PDB entry 4X65 | X-ray diffraction, 3.35 A resolution | chains A and Q of the 23 polymer chains in the assembly

Chain A:
Molecule: 16S rRNA
Organism: Thermus thermophilus HB8
Sequence (1522 nucleotides; each row starts with the number of its first residue; note: 42 numbers in that range are skipped by the numbering (no residue carries them; nothing is unmodelled there); a row labelled like 190A-190L holds insertion residues (190A, then the next letters in order); numbering starts at 0):
     0 UUUGUUGGAGAGUUUGAUCCUGGCUCAGGGUGAACGCUGGCGGCGUGCCU
    50 AAGACAUGCAAGUCGUGCGGG
    73 CCGCGGGGUUUU
    88 ACUCCG
    95 UGGUC
   101 AGCGGCGGACGGGUGAGUAACGCGUGGGU
  129A G
   130 ACCUACCCGGAAGAGGGGGACAACCCGGGGAAACUCGGGCUAAUCCCCCA
   180 UGUGGACCCGC
190A-190L CCCUUGGGGUGU
   191 GUCCAAAGGGCUUU
   216 GCCCGCUUCCGGAUGGGCCCGCGUCCCAUCAGCUAGUUGGUGGGGUAAUG
   266 GCCCACCAAGGCGACGACGGGUAGCCGGUCUGAGAGGAUGGCCGGCCACA
   316 GGGGCACUGAGACACGGGCCCCACUCCUACGGGAGGCAGCAGUUAGGAAU
   366 CUUCCGCAAUGGGCGCAAGCCUGACGGAGCGACGCCGCUUGGAGGAAGAA
   416 GCCCUUCGGGGUGUAAACUCCUGAA
   442 CCCGGGACGAAACCCCCGACGA
   474 GGGGACUGACGGUACCGGG
   494 GUAAUAGCGCCGGCCAACUCCGUGCCAGCAGCCGCGGUAAUACGGAGGGC
   544 GCGAGCGUUACCCGGAUUCACUGGGCGUAAAGGGCGUGUAGGCGGCCUGG
   594 GGCGUCCCAUGUGAAAGACCACGGCUCAACCGUGGGGGAGCGUGGGAUAC
   644 GCUCAGGCUAGACGGUGGGAGAGGGUGGUGGAAUUCCCGGAGUAGCGGUG
   694 AAAUGCGCAGAUACCGGGAGGAACGCCGAUGGCGAAGGCAGCCACCUGGU
   744 CCACCCGUGACGCUGAGGCGCGAAAGCGUGGGGAGCAAACCGGAUUAGAU
   794 ACCCGGGUAGUCCACGCCCUAAACGAUGCGCGCUAGGUCUCUGGGUCU
   848 CCUGGGGGCCGAAGCUAACGCGUUAAGCGCGCCGCCUGGGGAGUACGGCC
   898 GCAAGGCUGAAACUCAAAGGAAUUGACGGGGGCCCGCACAAGCGGUGGAG
   948 CAUGUGGUUUAAUUCGAAGXAACGCGAAGAACCUUACCAGGCCUUGACAU
   998 GCUAGG
 1003A G
  1004 AACCCGGGUGAAAGCCUGGGGUGCCCC
1030A-1030D GCGA
  1031 GGGGAGCCCUAGCACAGGUGCUGCAUGGCCGUCGUCAGCUCGUGCCGUGA
  1081 GGUGUUGGGUUAAGUCCCGCAACGAGCGCAACCCCCGCCGUUAGUUGCCA
  1131 GCGGUUCGGCCGGGCACUCUAACGGGACUGCCCGCGAAA
  1171 GCGGGAGGAAGGAGGGGACGACGUCUGGUCAGCAUGGCCCUUACGGCCUG
  1221 GGCGACACACGUGCUACAAUGCCCACUACAAAGCGAUGCCACCCGGCAAC
  1271 GGGGAGCUAAUCGCAAAAAGGUGGGCCCAGUUCGGAUUGGGGUCUGCAAC
  1321 CCGACCCCAUGAAGCCGGAAUCGCUAGUAAUCGCGGAUCAG
 1361A C
  1362 CAUGCCGCGGUGAAUACGUUCCCGGGCCUUGUACACACXGCCXGUXACGC
  1412 CAUGGGAGCGGGCUCUACCCGAAGUCGCCGGG
  1446 AGCCUACGGG
  1459 CAGGCGCCGAGGGUAGGGCCCGUGACUGGGGCGAAGUCGUAACAAGGUAG
  1509 CUGUACCGGAAGGUGCGGCUGGAUCCACUCCUUUCU
Not modelled in the structure: 0-4, 1534-1538
Differences from the reference sequence: conflict C1534 (A132811 in 55771382), A1535 (C132812 in 55771382)
Modified residues: PSU (pseudouridine-5'-monophosphate) at position 516, 7MG (7N-methyl-8-hydroguanosine-5'-monophosphate) at position 527, M2G (N2-dimethylguanosine-5'-monophosphate) at position 966, 5MC (5-methylcytidine-5'-monophosphate) at position 967, 2MG (2N-methylguanosine-5'-monophosphate) at position 1207, 5MC (5-methylcytidine-5'-monophosphate) at position 1400, 4OC (4n,o2'-methylcytidine-5'-monophosphate) at position 1402, 5MC (5-methylcytidine-5'-monophosphate) at position 1404, 5MC (5-methylcytidine-5'-monophosphate) at position 1407, UR3 (3-methyluridine-5'-monophoshate) at position 1498, MA6 (6N-dimethyladenosine-5'-monophoshate) at position 1518, MA6 (6N-dimethyladenosine-5'-monophoshate) at position 1519, PSU (pseudouridine-5'-monophosphate) at position 1540, PSU (pseudouridine-5'-monophosphate) at position 1541
Metal / ion sites: Mg2+ site 1: G6 (shared with 1 residue of chain D); Mg2+ site 2 near U12 (its only coordinating residue here); K+ site 1 near U14 (its only coordinating residue here); Mg2+ site 3 near G21 (its only coordinating residue here); Mg2+ site 4: G46, G394; Mg2+ site 5 near C48 (its only coordinating residue here); Mg2+ site 6 near A53 (its only coordinating residue here); Mg2+ site 7: G61, U62; Mg2+ site 8: G70, U98; Mg2+ site 9: U83, C1543; Mg2+ site 10 near G107 (its only coordinating residue here); Mg2+ site 11 near A109 (its only coordinating residue here); 101 more Mg2+ sites not listed; 20 more K+ sites not listed
Small-molecule neighbours:
  - paromomycin (PAR), molecule 1: G31, C47, C48, A50, A51, G52, A53, G113, U114, G115, A353, C355, A356, U358, U359, A360, G361, U365, C366
  - paromomycin (PAR), molecule 2: G567, G568, C569, G570, G575, G821, C822, C862, U863, G874, C875, C879
  - paromomycin (PAR), molecule 3: G610, A611, C613, A614, A622, C623, C624, G625, U626
  - paromomycin (PAR), molecule 4: G661, G662, A663, G664, A665, G666, G667, U740, G741, G742, U743
  - paromomycin (PAR), molecule 5: U669, G670, G671, U672, G673, G714, A715, A716, C717, C805, C806
  - paromomycin (PAR), molecule 6: 5MC_1404, G1405, U1406, 5MC_1407, A1408, C1409, G1489, C1490, G1491, A1492, A1493, G1494, U1495, C1496

Chain Q:
Molecule: 30S ribosomal protein S17
Organism: Thermus thermophilus (strain HB8 / ATCC 27634 / DSM 579)
UniProtKB: Q5SHP7 (RS17_THET8); numbering as in UniProt (aligned over 2-100)
Chain sequence (99 residues; each row starts with the number of its first residue):
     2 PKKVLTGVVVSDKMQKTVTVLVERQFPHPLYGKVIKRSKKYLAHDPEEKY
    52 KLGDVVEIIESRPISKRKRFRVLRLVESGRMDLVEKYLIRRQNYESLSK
Metal / ion sites: Mg2+ site 1: Asp13, Met15, Glu49; Mg2+ site 2: Ser39 (shared with C280(A) of chain A); Mg2+ site 3 near Ile65 (its only coordinating residue here)

Chain A / chain Q interface:
Residue-residue contacts (87):
  G127(A) with Pro2(Q), hydrogen bond to the sugar; Glu61(Q), hydrogen bond to the base
  G128(A) with Pro2(Q), sugar contact; Lys3(Q), sugar contact; Glu61(Q), sugar contact
  A130(A) with Arg63(Q), salt bridge to the phosphate; Pro64(Q), base contact
  U190E(A) with Lys3(Q), base contact; Ser62(Q), base contact; Arg63(Q), hydrogen bond to the base; Arg72(Q), base contact
  G190F(A) with Arg63(Q), hydrogen bond to the base
  C234(A) with Pro64(Q), sugar contact; Arg70(Q), hydrogen bond to the phosphate
  C235(A) with Arg70(Q), salt bridge to the phosphate; Phe71(Q), sugar contact
  G236(A) with Lys4(Q), sugar contact; Lys40(Q), salt bridge to the phosphate; Tyr42(Q), phosphate contact
  C237(A) with Arg25(Q), hydrogen bond to the phosphate; Lys40(Q), salt bridge to the phosphate; Tyr42(Q), phosphate contact
  G238(A) with Arg25(Q), salt bridge to the phosphate
  A246(A) with Leu98(Q), sugar contact; Ser99(Q), sugar contact
  G247(A) with Ser99(Q), phosphate contact; Lys100(Q), phosphate contact
  U253(A) with Met15(Q), sugar contact; Lys67(Q), salt bridge to the phosphate
  G254(A) with Met15(Q), sugar contact; Gln16(Q), hydrogen bond to the sugar; Thr18(Q), hydrogen bond to the phosphate; Ser66(Q), hydrogen bond to the phosphate; Lys67(Q), phosphate contact; Arg68(Q), phosphate contact; Lys69(Q), hydrogen bond to the phosphate
  G255(A) with Gln16(Q), sugar contact; Lys17(Q), hydrogen bond to the phosphate; Ile65(Q), phosphate contact; Ser66(Q), phosphate contact; Lys69(Q), salt bridge to the phosphate
  U256(A) with Lys17(Q), salt bridge to the phosphate
  U264(A) with Arg63(Q), sugar contact; Pro64(Q), hydrogen bond to the sugar
  G265(A) with Pro64(Q), sugar contact; Ile65(Q), sugar contact; Ser66(Q), sugar contact; Lys67(Q), hydrogen bond to the sugar
  G266(A) with Ile65(Q), phosphate contact; Lys67(Q), phosphate contact
  C267(A) with Lys67(Q), phosphate contact
  G275(A) with Lys14(Q), phosphate contact; Met15(Q), sugar contact
  G276(A) with Ser12(Q), hydrogen bond to the phosphate; Met15(Q), sugar contact; Arg68(Q), hydrogen bond to the sugar
  C277(A) with Lys41(Q), salt bridge to the phosphate; Arg68(Q), salt bridge to the phosphate
  G278(A) with Lys41(Q), salt bridge to the phosphate; Tyr95(Q), base contact
  A279(A) with Arg91(Q), salt bridge to the phosphate; Tyr95(Q), hydrogen bond to the phosphate; Leu98(Q), hydrogen bond to the base
  C280(A) with Arg38(Q), base contact; Ser39(Q), hydrogen bond to the base; Arg91(Q), base contact
  C564(A) with Leu31(Q), base contact; Tyr32(Q), sugar contact
  U582(A) with Asn94(Q), sugar contact
  A583(A) with Ile90(Q), sugar contact; Arg91(Q), sugar contact; Asn94(Q), hydrogen bond to the sugar
  G584(A) with Lys87(Q), phosphate contact
  G585(A) with Lys34(Q), hydrogen bond to the phosphate
  C586(A) with Lys34(Q), salt bridge to the phosphate
  G597(A) with Gln26(Q), sugar contact
  U598(A) with Pro28(Q), phosphate contact
  G635(A) with Pro2(Q), sugar contact
  U636(A) with Pro2(Q), phosphate contact
  G644(A) with Gln26(Q), base contact
  C647(A) with Arg81(Q), salt bridge to the phosphate
  A759(A) with Asn94(Q), base contact
  G760(A) with Asn94(Q), hydrogen bond to the base; Ser97(Q), hydrogen bond to the base; Leu98(Q), sugar contact
  C879(A) with Lys34(Q), salt bridge to the phosphate
  C896(A) with Lys100(Q), salt bridge to the phosphate
Also at the interface, not in a pair above, chain A (48 interface residues in all): U129, G129A, U252, C272, A273, G761
Also at the interface, not in a pair above, chain Q (48 interface residues in all): Thr20, Val35, Lys37, Leu43, His45, Arg92

Overview:
Chain A and chain Q each contribute 48 residues to their interface; the contacts include 22 hydrogen bonds and
16 salt bridges. Polar contacts include G127(A)-Glu61(Q), U190E(A)-Arg63(Q) and G190F(A)-Arg63(Q). Bound to
chain A: 6 copies of paromomycin.
Chain A is 16S rRNA (Thermus thermophilus HB8) and chain Q is 30S ribosomal protein S17 (Thermus thermophilus
(strain HB8 / ATCC 27634 / DSM 579)); the structure, Crystal Structure of 30S ribosomal subunit from Thermus
thermophilus, was determined by X-ray diffraction together with 4X62, 4X64 and 4X66 from the same study.
